5N1T - chains M and W of the 4 polymer chains in the assembly; structure by X-ray diffraction, 2.60 A resolution.

Chain M (and W):
Name: CopC
From: Thioalkalivibrio paradoxus ARh 1
Notes: chain W of this document is another copy of the same molecule, construct and numbering; everything in this record applies to it too
Reference sequence: W0DSL1 (W0DSL1_9GAMM); residues -29 to 130 here correspond to UniProt positions 1-160 (UniProt number = residue number + 30)
Amino-acid sequence (160 residues; row label = number of the first residue in the row; numbers below 1 keep their minus sign (Met-29 is residue -29)):
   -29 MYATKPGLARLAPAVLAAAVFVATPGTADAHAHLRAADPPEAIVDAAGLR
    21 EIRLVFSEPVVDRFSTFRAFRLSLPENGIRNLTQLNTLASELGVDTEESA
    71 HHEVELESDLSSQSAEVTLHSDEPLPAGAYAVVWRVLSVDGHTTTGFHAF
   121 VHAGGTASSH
Unresolved in the structure: -29 to 0, 81-83, 128-130 (chain W: -29 to 0, 81, 126-130)
Reported in the primary citation:
  - Cu ion coordination: His1, Asp110, His112
  - contacts within the chain: His1-Glu28 (hydrogen bond)
  - conformationally variable residues (loop rearrangement, order/disorder transition): Ser81 to Gln83, Val109 to His112

How chain M and chain W interact:
Contacting residue pairs (35; chain M residue first):
  Glu11(M) with Arg50(W), salt bridge
  Ala12(M) with Asn47(W); Ile49(W)
  Ile13(M) with Ile13(W), hydrophobic; Leu44(W), hydrophobic; Gly48(W); Ile49(W), hydrogen bond (backbone-backbone)
  Val14(M) with Leu44(W); Gly48(W)
  Asp15(M) with Arg41(W), salt bridge; Leu42(W); Ser43(W); Leu44(W), hydrogen bond (side chain-backbone)
  Arg41(M) with Asp15(W), salt bridge; Ala123(W), hydrogen bond (side chain-backbone); Gly124(W); Gly125(W)
  Leu42(M) with Asp15(W)
  Ser43(M) with Asp15(W)
  Leu44(M) with Asp15(W), hydrogen bond (backbone-side chain); Ala123(W), hydrophobic
  Gly48(M) with Ile13(W); Val14(W)
  Ile49(M) with Ala12(W); Ile13(W), hydrogen bond (backbone-backbone)
  Arg50(M) with Leu52(W)
  Leu52(M) with Arg50(W)
  Ala97(M) with Ala97(W), hydrophobic; Ala123(W)
  Gly98(M) with Ala123(W), hydrogen bond (backbone-backbone)
  Ala123(M) with Arg41(W), hydrogen bond (backbone-side chain); Ala97(W); Gly98(W), hydrogen bond (backbone-backbone)
  Gly124(M) with Arg41(W)
  Gly125(M) with Arg41(W)
Also at the interface, not in a pair above, chain M (24 interface residues in all): Pro10, Glu46, Asn47, Ala99, Val121, His122
Also at the interface, not in a pair above, chain W (22 interface residues in all): Pro10, Glu11, Glu46, Val121

In short:
The interface between chain M and chain W involves 24 residues on one side and 22 on the other, with 8
hydrogen bonds and 3 salt bridges. Polar contacts include Glu11(M)-Arg50(W), Asp15(M)-Arg41(W) and
Asp15(M)-Leu44(W). From the paper: Cu ion coordination by His1(M), Asp110(M) and His112(M); conformational
variability at Ser81(M) and Val109(M).
Both chains are CopC (Thioalkalivibrio paradoxus ARh 1). Entry 5N1T (Crystal structure of complex between
flavocytochrome c and copper chaperone CopC from T. paradoxus) was determined by X-ray diffraction.
